7TVL - chain A; structure by X-ray diffraction, 0.89 A resolution.

== Chain A ==
Protein: Viral chitosanase V-Csn
From: unclassified sequences
Sequence (227 residues; numbered -2 to 224; the number before each row is that of its first residue; numbers below 1 keep their minus sign (Gly-2 is residue -2)):
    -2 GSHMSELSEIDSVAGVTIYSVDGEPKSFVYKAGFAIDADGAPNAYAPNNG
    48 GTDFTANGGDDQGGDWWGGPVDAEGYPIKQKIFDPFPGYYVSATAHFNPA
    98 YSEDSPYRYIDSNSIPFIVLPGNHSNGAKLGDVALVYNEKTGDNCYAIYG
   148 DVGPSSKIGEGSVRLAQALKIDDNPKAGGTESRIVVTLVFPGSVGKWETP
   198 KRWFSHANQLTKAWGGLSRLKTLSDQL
Reported in the primary citation:
  - mutagenesis - D148N: decreased catalytic activity
  - mutagenesis - E157Q: abolished catalytic activity
  - contacts within the chain: Ala92-Asp148 (backbone contact), Asp34-Asp148 (hydrogen bond), Asp36-Asp148 (hydrogen bond)
  - catalytic residues: Asp148
  - catalytic residues: Asp34, Asp36, Glu157 (proposed by the authors, not directly observed)

== Summary ==
The paper reports catalytic residues Asp148, Asp34 and Asp36 among others; D148N reduces catalytic activity.
Chain A is Viral chitosanase V-Csn (unclassified sequences); the structure, Viral AMG chitosanase V-Csn, apo
structure, was determined by X-ray diffraction, deposited together with 7TVN, 7TVO and 7TVP.
